7KEF - chains C and K of the 13 polymer chains in the assembly; structure by X-ray diffraction, 3.89 A resolution.

# Chain C
Protein: DNA-directed RNA polymerase II subunit RPB3
Source organism: Saccharomyces cerevisiae (strain ATCC 204508 / S288c)
UniProt: P16370 (RPB3_YEAST); numbering as in UniProt (aligned over 1-318)
Chain sequence (318 residues; each row starts with the number of its first residue):
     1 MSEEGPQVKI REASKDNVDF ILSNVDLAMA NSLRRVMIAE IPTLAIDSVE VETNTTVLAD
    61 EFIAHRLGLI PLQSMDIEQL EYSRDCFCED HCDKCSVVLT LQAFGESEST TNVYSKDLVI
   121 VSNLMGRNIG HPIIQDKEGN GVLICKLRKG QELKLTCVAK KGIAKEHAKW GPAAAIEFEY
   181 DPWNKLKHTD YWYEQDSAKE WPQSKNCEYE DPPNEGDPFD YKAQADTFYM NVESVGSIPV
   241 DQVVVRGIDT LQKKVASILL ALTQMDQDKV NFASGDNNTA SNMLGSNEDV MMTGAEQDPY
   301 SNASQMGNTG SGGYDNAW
Unresolved in the structure: 1-2, 269-318
Metal / ion sites: Zn2+: C86, C88, C95
Swiss-Prot annotation at these positions:
  - binding site (Zn(2+)): C86, C88, C92, C95
  - modified residue: S2 (N-acetylserine)
  - natural variant: A30 (A30D: In mutant RPB3-1)
  - mutagenesis: K9 (K9E: Transcript termination readthrough)

# Chain K
Protein: DNA-directed RNA polymerase II subunit RPB11
Source organism: Saccharomyces cerevisiae (strain ATCC 204508 / S288c)
UniProt: P38902 (RPB11_YEAST); residue numbers follow UniProt; this construct covers 1-120
Chain sequence (120 residues; numbered 1 to 120; the number before each row is that of its first residue):
     1 MNAPDRFELF LLGEGESKLK IDPDTKAPNA VVITFEKEDH TLGNLIRAEL LNDRKVLFAA
    61 YKVEHPFFAR FKLRIQTTEG YDPKDALKNA CNSIINKLGA LKTNFETEWN LQTLAADDAF
Unresolved in the structure: 115-120
Swiss-Prot annotation at these positions:
  - mutagenesis: E108 (E108G/V: Transcript termination readthrough; E108K: Transcript termination readthrough. Lethal), L111 (L111P: Transcript termination readthrough), L114 (L114P: Transcript termination readthrough)

# How chain C and chain K interact
Pairs across the interface (60; chain C residue first):
  E3(C) with N104(K), hydrogen bond (backbone-side chain)
  E4(C) with A100(K)
  P6(C) with K97(K); L101(K), hydrophobic; N104(K), hydrogen bond (backbone-side chain)
  Q7(C) with N104(K)
  V8(C) with L101(K), hydrophobic; E108(K)
  I10(C) with F105(K), hydrophobic; Q112(K)
  A13(C) with L114(K)
  S14(C) with L114(K)
  V18(C) with W109(K), hydrophobic
  D26(C) with N52(K), hydrogen bond
  A28(C) with N44(K); L45(K)
  M29(C) with L45(K); K97(K)
  N31(C) with N44(K)
  S32(C) with T41(K), hydrogen bond (side chain-backbone); L45(K)
  R35(C) with D39(K), salt bridge; H40(K); T41(K), hydrogen bond
  V36(C) with T41(K)
  E40(C) with D39(K); T41(K)
  R84(C) with F10(K); L11(K)
  I163(C) with F10(K), hydrophobic
  K165(C) with R6(K), hydrogen bond (backbone-side chain); L9(K), hydrogen bond (side chain-backbone); F10(K)
  E166(C) with R6(K), hydrogen bond (backbone-side chain); F7(K); F10(K)
  D241(C) with W109(K)
  V244(C) with F105(K), hydrophobic
  V245(C) with K102(K)
  I248(C) with L98(K); L101(K), hydrophobic
  L251(C) with L98(K), hydrophobic
  Q252(C) with I95(K), hydrogen bond (side chain-backbone); L98(K); G99(K); K102(K)
  K254(C) with K37(K); E38(K), salt bridge
  V255(C) with C91(K), hydrophobic; I95(K), hydrophobic
  I258(C) with K18(K); L19(K), hydrophobic; F35(K), hydrophobic; L42(K), hydrophobic; I46(K), hydrophobic
  L259(C) with C91(K), hydrophobic; N92(K)
  A261(C) with K18(K)
  M265(C) with L19(K); I21(K), hydrophobic
Other interface residues (no listed pair), chain C (37 interface residues in all): H167, D249, A256, L262
Other interface residues (no listed pair), chain K (39 interface residues in all): A48, L87, K88, I94, T113

# Summary
The interface between chain C and chain K involves 37 residues on one side and 39 on the other; the contacts
include 9 hydrogen bonds and 2 salt bridges. Polar contacts include R35(C)-D39(K), K254(C)-E38(K) and
E3(C)-N104(K).
Here chain C is DNA-directed RNA polymerase II subunit RPB3 and chain K is DNA-directed RNA polymerase II
subunit RPB11, both from Saccharomyces cerevisiae (strain ATCC 204508 / S288c). Entry 7KEF (RNA polymerase II
elongation complex with unnatural base dTPT3, rNaM in swing state) was determined by X-ray diffraction
together with 7KED and 7KEE from the same study.
